PDB entry 7DCA | X-ray diffraction, 2.10 A resolution | chains A and D

# Chain A (and D)
Protein: Guanosine deaminase
Source organism: Arabidopsis thaliana
Notes: EC 3.5.4.15; chain D of this document is another copy of the same molecule, construct and numbering; everything in this record applies to it too
Reference sequence: Q94BU8 (GSDA_ARATH); residue numbers follow UniProt; this construct covers 29-185
Sequence (161 residues; row label = number of the first residue in the row):
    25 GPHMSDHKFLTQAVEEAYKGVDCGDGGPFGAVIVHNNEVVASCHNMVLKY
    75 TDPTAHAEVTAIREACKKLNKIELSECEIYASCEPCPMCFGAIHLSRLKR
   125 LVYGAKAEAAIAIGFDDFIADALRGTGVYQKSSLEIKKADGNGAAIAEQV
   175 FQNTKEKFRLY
Unresolved in the structure: 25-28
Construct notes: expression tag (25-28)
UniProt features mapped onto this chain:
  - active site: Glu-82 (Proton donor)
  - binding site (Zn(2+)): His-80, Cys-110, Cys-113
Ion coordination: Zn2+: His-80, Cys-110, Cys-113 (together with 2,3-dihydroxanthosine)
Ligand contacts: 2,3-dihydroxanthosine (4UO): Phe-53, Asn-69, His-80, Ala-81, Glu-82, Glu-108, Pro-109, Cys-110, Cys-113, Ala-131, Ala-134, Phe-139, Asp-140, Phe-142, Tyr-185

# Chain A / chain D interface
Pairs across the interface (70):
  Val-71(A) / Ile-96(D)  hydrophobic
  Thr-75(A) / Cys-90(D)
  Thr-75(A) / Asn-94(D)
  Thr-75(A) / Lys-95(D)
  Thr-75(A) / Ile-96(D)
  Asp-76(A) / Arg-87(D)  salt bridge
  Pro-77(A) / Ile-86(D)  hydrophobic
  Pro-77(A) / Cys-90(D)
  Pro-77(A) / Ile-96(D)
  Thr-78(A) / Ile-86(D)
  Thr-78(A) / Arg-87(D)  hydrogen bond
  His-80(A) / Leu-119(D)
  Val-83(A) / Arg-87(D)
  Arg-87(A) / Asp-76(D)  salt bridge
  Arg-87(A) / Thr-78(D)
  Arg-87(A) / Arg-87(D)
  Cys-90(A) / Thr-75(D)
  Cys-90(A) / Pro-77(D)
  Lys-91(A) / Tyr-74(D)  hydrogen bond (side chain-backbone)
  Asn-94(A) / Thr-75(D)
  Lys-95(A) / Thr-75(D)
  Ile-96(A) / Val-71(D)
  Ile-96(A) / Thr-75(D)
  Ile-96(A) / Asp-76(D)
  Ile-96(A) / Pro-77(D)
  Ile-96(A) / Tyr-185(D)  hydrophobic
  Pro-111(A) / Gln-154(D)
  Met-112(A) / Met-112(D)
  Met-112(A) / Gly-115(D)
  Met-112(A) / Ala-116(D)  hydrophobic
  Met-112(A) / Leu-119(D)  hydrophobic
  Gly-115(A) / Met-112(D)
  Gly-115(A) / Phe-142(D)
  Ala-116(A) / Thr-78(D)
  Ala-116(A) / Met-112(D)  hydrophobic
  His-118(A) / Asp-140(D)  salt bridge
  His-118(A) / Phe-142(D)
  Leu-119(A) / His-80(D)
  Leu-119(A) / Met-112(D)  hydrophobic
  Leu-119(A) / Phe-142(D)  hydrophobic
  Arg-121(A) / Asp-140(D)  salt bridge
  Arg-121(A) / Tyr-185(D)  hydrogen bond (side chain-backbone)
  Asp-140(A) / His-118(D)  salt bridge
  Asp-140(A) / Arg-121(D)  salt bridge
  Phe-142(A) / Gly-115(D)
  Phe-142(A) / His-118(D)
  Phe-142(A) / Leu-119(D)  hydrophobic
  Phe-142(A) / Gln-154(D)
  Ile-143(A) / Tyr-153(D)
  Ile-143(A) / Gln-154(D)
  Asp-145(A) / Gly-151(D)
  Asp-145(A) / Val-152(D)  hydrogen bond (side chain-backbone)
  Asp-145(A) / Tyr-153(D)  hydrogen bond (side chain-backbone)
  Asp-145(A) / Gln-154(D)  hydrogen bond (side chain-backbone)
  Arg-148(A) / Tyr-153(D)
  Thr-150(A) / Val-152(D)
  Thr-150(A) / Tyr-153(D)
  Gly-151(A) / Asp-145(D)
  Val-152(A) / Asp-145(D)  hydrogen bond (backbone-side chain)
  Val-152(A) / Thr-150(D)
  Tyr-153(A) / Ile-143(D)  hydrogen bond (backbone-backbone)
  Tyr-153(A) / Asp-145(D)  hydrogen bond (backbone-side chain)
  Tyr-153(A) / Arg-148(D)
  Tyr-153(A) / Thr-150(D)
  Gln-154(A) / Pro-111(D)
  Gln-154(A) / Phe-142(D)
  Gln-154(A) / Ile-143(D)  hydrogen bond (backbone-backbone)
  Gln-154(A) / Asp-145(D)  hydrogen bond (backbone-side chain)
  Tyr-185(A) / Ile-96(D)  hydrophobic
  Tyr-185(A) / Arg-121(D)  hydrogen bond (backbone-side chain)
Other interface residues (no listed pair), chain A (34 interface residues in all): Ile-86, Cys-110, Ser-120
Other interface residues (no listed pair), chain D (36 interface residues in all): Val-83, Lys-91, Cys-110, Ser-120, Asp-141

# Summary
Chain A and chain D form an interface of 34 and 36 residues respectively; the contacts include 12 hydrogen
bonds and 6 salt bridges. Among the polar pairs are Asp-76(A)/Arg-87(D), His-118(A)/Asp-140(D) and
Arg-121(A)/Asp-140(D). Bound to chain A: 2,3-dihydroxanthosine.
Both chains are Guanosine deaminase (Arabidopsis thaliana). Entry 7DCA (The structure of the Arabidopsis
thaliana guanosine deaminase bound by xanthosine) was determined by X-ray diffraction, deposited together with
7DBF and 7DC9.
